Entry 1XKB (X-ray diffraction, 2.40 A resolution); this record covers chains A and C.

== Chain A ==
Protein: Blood coagulation factor xa
Organism: Homo sapiens
Notes: EC 3.4.21.6; fragment: proteolytic cleavage product, gla domain
UniProtKB: P00742 (FA10_HUMAN); residues 45-139 here correspond to UniProt positions 85-179 (UniProt number = residue number + 40)
Chain sequence (95 residues; row label = number of the first residue in the row):
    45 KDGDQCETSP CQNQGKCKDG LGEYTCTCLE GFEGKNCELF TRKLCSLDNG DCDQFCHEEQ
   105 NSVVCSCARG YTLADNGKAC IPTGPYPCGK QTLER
Disordered / not traced: 45-47, 139
Disulfides: Cys-50/Cys-61, Cys-55/Cys-70, Cys-72/Cys-81, Cys-89/Cys-100, Cys-96/Cys-109, Cys-111/Cys-124
Modified positions: Asp-63 ((3s)-3-hydroxy-l-aspartic acid; BHD)
Construct notes: modified residue (63)
Bound ions: Ca2+: Gln-49, Asp-63, Gly-64, Leu-65
What the authors report for this chain:
  - Ca2+ coordination: Leu-65
  - conformationally variable residues (order/disorder transition): Leu-83 to Leu-88

== Chain C ==
Protein: Blood coagulation factor xa
Organism: Homo sapiens
Notes: EC 3.4.21.6; fragment: proteolytic cleavage product, gla domain
UniProtKB: P00742 (FA10_HUMAN); the construct lacks a stretch of the UniProt sequence and is renumbered around it, so the offset changes along the chain: 16-61 = UniProt 235-280; 62-124 = UniProt 282-344; 125-131 = UniProt 346-352; 132-147 = UniProt 355-370; 4 more segments
Chain sequence (235 residues; row label = number of the first residue in the row; note: 2 numbers in that range are skipped by the numbering (no residue carries them; nothing is unmodelled there); a row labelled like 131A-131B holds insertion residues (131A, then the next letters in order)):
    16 IVGGQECKDG ECPWQALLIN EENEGFCGGT ILSEFYILTA AHCLYQ
   61A A
    62 KRFKVRVGDR NTEQEEGGEA VHEVEVVIKH NRFTKETYDF DIAVLRLKTP ITFRMNVAPA
   122 CLP
  124A E
   125 RDWAEST
131A-131B LM
   132 TQKTGIVSGF GRTHEK
   149 GRQSTRLKML EVPYVDRNSC KLSSSFIITQ NMFCAGY
185A-185B DT
   186 KQEDACQGDS GGPHVTRFKD TYFVTGIVSW GEG
   220 CARK
  223A G
   224 KYGIYTKVTA FLKWIDRSMK TR
Disulfides: Cys-22/Cys-27, Cys-42/Cys-58, Cys-168/Cys-182, Cys-191/Cys-220
Bound ions: Ca2+: Asp-70, Asn-72, Gln-75, Glu-76, Glu-77, Glu-80
Small-molecule neighbours: 4PP ((2S)-(3'-amidino-3-biphenyl)-5-(4-pyridylamino)pentanoic acid): Gln-61, Glu-97, Thr-98, Tyr-99, Phe-174, Asp-189, Ala-190, Cys-191, Gln-192, Ser-195, Val-213, Trp-215, Gly-216, Gly-218, Cys-220, Gly-226, Ile-227
Curated features (UniProtKB/Swiss-Prot):
  - active site (Charge relay system): His-57, Asp-102, Ser-195
What the authors report for this chain:
  - binding site for 4PP: Thr-98, Tyr-99, Phe-174, Ile-175, Asp-189, Ala-190, Cys-191, Gln-192, Trp-215, Gly-216
  - conformationally variable residues (order/disorder transition, side-chain flip): Arg-143 to Arg-154, Gln-192, Ser-195
  - specificity-determining residues: Tyr-99, Gln-192 (proposed by the authors, not directly observed)
  - catalytic residues: Ser-195 (citing earlier work)

== Interface between chain A and chain C ==
Pairs across the interface (43):
  Asn-93(A) / Trp-127(C)  hydrogen bond
  Asn-93(A) / Phe-203(C)
  Cys-96(A) / Lys-204(C)
  Asp-97(A) / Phe-203(C)
  Asp-97(A) / Lys-204(C)  salt bridge
  Gln-98(A) / Trp-127(C)
  Gln-98(A) / Phe-208(C)
  Phe-99(A) / Leu-123(C)
  Phe-99(A) / Pro-124(C)  hydrophobic
  Phe-99(A) / Glu-124A(C)
  Phe-99(A) / Trp-127(C)  hydrophobic
  Phe-99(A) / Phe-208(C)  hydrophobic
  Cys-100(A) / Trp-127(C)
  Ser-110(A) / Glu-124A(C)  hydrogen bond
  Ala-112(A) / Cys-122(C)  hydrophobic
  Tyr-130(A) / Phe-114(C)
  Tyr-130(A) / Arg-115(C)
  Tyr-130(A) / Met-116(C)  hydrogen bond (side chain-backbone)
  Tyr-130(A) / Pro-120(C)
  Cys-132(A) / Pro-120(C)
  Cys-132(A) / Ala-121(C)
  Cys-132(A) / Cys-122(C)  disulfide
  Gly-133(A) / Trp-29(C)
  Gly-133(A) / Pro-120(C)  hydrogen bond (backbone-backbone)
  Gly-133(A) / Ala-121(C)
  Gly-133(A) / Cys-122(C)  hydrogen bond (backbone-side chain)
  Gly-133(A) / Asp-205(C)
  Gly-133(A) / Thr-206(C)
  Gly-133(A) / Tyr-207(C)  hydrogen bond (backbone-backbone)
  Lys-134(A) / Trp-29(C)
  Lys-134(A) / Asp-205(C)  hydrogen bond (side chain-backbone)
  Lys-134(A) / Thr-206(C)  hydrogen bond
  Gln-135(A) / Gly-25(C)
  Gln-135(A) / Glu-26(C)  hydrogen bond (side chain-backbone)
  Gln-135(A) / Tyr-207(C)  hydrogen bond
  Thr-136(A) / Gly-25(C)  hydrogen bond (backbone-backbone)
  Thr-136(A) / Pro-28(C)
  Thr-136(A) / Arg-115(C)
  Thr-136(A) / Met-116(C)  hydrogen bond
  Thr-136(A) / Asn-117(C)  hydrogen bond (side chain-backbone)
  Thr-136(A) / Ala-119(C)
  Leu-137(A) / Met-116(C)
  Glu-138(A) / Met-116(C)
Also at the interface, not in a pair above, chain A (19 interface residues in all): Arg-113, Tyr-115, Pro-131
Also at the interface, not in a pair above, chain C (25 interface residues in all): Asp-24, Thr-131, Asp-239
Disulfides between the chains: Cys-132(A)/Cys-122(C)

== In short ==
19 residues of chain A face 25 of chain C across their interface, with 1 disulfide bond, 13 hydrogen bonds and
1 salt bridge. Polar pairs include Asp-97(A)/Lys-204(C), Asn-93(A)/Trp-127(C) and Ser-110(A)/Glu-124A(C).
Chain C binds compound 4PP. The paper reports the catalytic residue Ser-195(C); a binding site for 4PP at
Thr-98(C), Tyr-99(C) and Phe-174(C) among others.
Here chain A is Blood coagulation factor xa and chain C is Blood coagulation factor xa, both from Homo
sapiens. Entry 1XKB (Factor xa complexed with a synthetic inhibitor
fx-2212a,(2s)-(3'-amidino-3-biphenylyl)-5-(4-pyridylamino)pentanoic acid) was determined by X-ray diffraction.
